Entry 3DRQ (X-ray diffraction, 2.00 A resolution); this record covers chains B and C of the 3 polymer chains in the assembly.

[Chain B]
Name: 2F5 Fab' heavy chain
From: Homo sapiens
Notes: antibody fragment or engineered binder
Amino-acid sequence (235 residues; numbered 1 to 216 plus 19 insertion-coded residues; the number before each row is that of its first residue; a row labelled like 35A-35B holds insertion residues (35A, then the next letters in order)):
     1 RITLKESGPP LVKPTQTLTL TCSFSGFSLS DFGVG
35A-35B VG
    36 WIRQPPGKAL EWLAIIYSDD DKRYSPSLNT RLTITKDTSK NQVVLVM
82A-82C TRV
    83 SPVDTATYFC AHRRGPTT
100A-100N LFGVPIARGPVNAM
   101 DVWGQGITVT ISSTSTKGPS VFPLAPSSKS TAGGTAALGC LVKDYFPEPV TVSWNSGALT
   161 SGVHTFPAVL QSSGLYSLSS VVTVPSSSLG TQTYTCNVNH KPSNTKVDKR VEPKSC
Not modelled in the structure: 100, 100A-100H, 127-133, 214-216
Disulfide bonds: Cys22-Cys92, Cys140-Cys196

[Chain C]
Name: gp41 peptide epitope
Amino-acid sequence (35 residues; row label = number of the first residue in the row; numbers below 1 keep their minus sign (Gly-22 is residue -22)):
   -22 GIGALFLGFL GAAGSKKXKN EQELLELDKW ASLWN
Not modelled in the structure: -22 to 1, 10-12
Modified positions: ACA (6-aminohexanoic acid) at position -5

[How chain B and chain C interact]
Contacting residue pairs (10):
  Gly33(B) with Trp7(C)
  Tyr52(B) with Asp5(C); Lys6(C)
  Asp54(B) with Lys6(C), salt bridge
  Asp56(B) with Lys6(C), salt bridge
  Arg58(B) with Glu3(C), salt bridge
  Arg95(B) with Asp5(C), salt bridge; Trp7(C)
  Pro98(B) with Trp7(C)
  Val100K(B) with Trp7(C)
Interface residues without a listed pair, chain B (9 interface residues in all): Phe32

[Summary]
Chain B and chain C form an interface of 9 and 4 residues respectively, with 4 salt bridges. Among the polar
pairs are Asp54(B)-Lys6(C), Asp56(B)-Lys6(C) and Arg58(B)-Glu3(C).
Chain B is 2F5 Fab' heavy chain (Homo sapiens) and chain C is gp41 peptide epitope; the structure, Crystal
structure of the HIV-1 broadly neutralizing antibody 2F5 in complex with the gp41 FP-MPER Hyb3K ..., was
determined by X-ray diffraction, deposited together with 2P8L, 2P8M, 2P8P, 2PR4, 3D0V and 3DRO.
